Entry 6BM2 (X-ray diffraction, 3.40 A resolution); this record covers chains B and R of the 12 polymer chains in the assembly.

== Chain B ==
Protein: DNA-directed RNA polymerase II subunit RPB2
From: Saccharomyces cerevisiae (strain ATCC 204508 / S288c)
Notes: EC 2.7.7.6
Reference sequence: P08518 (RPB2_YEAST); numbering as in UniProt (aligned over 1-1224)
Amino-acid sequence (1224 residues; each row starts with the number of its first residue):
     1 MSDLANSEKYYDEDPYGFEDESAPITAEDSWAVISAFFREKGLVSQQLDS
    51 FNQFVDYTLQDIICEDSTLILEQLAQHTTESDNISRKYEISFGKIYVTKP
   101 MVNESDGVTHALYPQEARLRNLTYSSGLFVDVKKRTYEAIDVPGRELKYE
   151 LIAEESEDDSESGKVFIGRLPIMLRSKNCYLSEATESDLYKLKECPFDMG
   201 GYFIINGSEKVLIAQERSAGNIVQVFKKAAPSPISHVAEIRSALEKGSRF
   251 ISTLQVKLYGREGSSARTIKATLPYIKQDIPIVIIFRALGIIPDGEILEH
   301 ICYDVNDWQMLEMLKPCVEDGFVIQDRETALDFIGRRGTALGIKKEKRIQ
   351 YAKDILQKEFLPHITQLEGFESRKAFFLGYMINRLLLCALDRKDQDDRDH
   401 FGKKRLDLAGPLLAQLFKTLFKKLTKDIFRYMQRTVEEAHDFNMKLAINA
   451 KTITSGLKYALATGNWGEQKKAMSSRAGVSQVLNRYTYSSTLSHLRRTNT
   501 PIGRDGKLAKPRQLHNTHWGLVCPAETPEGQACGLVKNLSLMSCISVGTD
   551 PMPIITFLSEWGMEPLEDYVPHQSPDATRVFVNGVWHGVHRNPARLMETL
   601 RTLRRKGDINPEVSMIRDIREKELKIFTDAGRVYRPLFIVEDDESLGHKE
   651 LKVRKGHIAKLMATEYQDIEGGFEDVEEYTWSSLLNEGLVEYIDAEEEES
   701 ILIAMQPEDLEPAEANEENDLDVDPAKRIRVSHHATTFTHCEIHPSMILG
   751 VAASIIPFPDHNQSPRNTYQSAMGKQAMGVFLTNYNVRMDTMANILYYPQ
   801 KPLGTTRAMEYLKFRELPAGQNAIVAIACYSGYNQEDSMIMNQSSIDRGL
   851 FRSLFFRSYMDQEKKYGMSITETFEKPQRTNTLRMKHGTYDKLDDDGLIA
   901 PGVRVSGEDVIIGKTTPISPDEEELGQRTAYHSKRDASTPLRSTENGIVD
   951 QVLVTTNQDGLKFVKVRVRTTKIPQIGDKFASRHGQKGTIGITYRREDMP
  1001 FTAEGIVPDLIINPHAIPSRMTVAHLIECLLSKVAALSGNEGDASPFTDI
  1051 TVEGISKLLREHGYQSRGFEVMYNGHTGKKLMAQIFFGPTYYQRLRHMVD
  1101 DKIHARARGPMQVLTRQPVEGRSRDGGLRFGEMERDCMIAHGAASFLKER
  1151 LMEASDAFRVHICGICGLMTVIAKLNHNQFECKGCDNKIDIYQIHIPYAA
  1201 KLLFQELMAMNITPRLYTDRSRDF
Not modelled in the structure: 1-19, 71-88, 135-163, 244-250, 339-344, 436-445, 503-508, 669-677, 713-721, 919-928, 1221-1224
Metal / ion sites: Zn2+: Cys1163, Cys1166

== Chain R ==
Molecule: 9-nt RNA strand
Sequence (9 nucleotides; row label = number of the first residue in the row):
     1 AUCGAGAGA
Metal / ion sites: Mg2+: A9 (shared with 3 residues of chain A)

== How chain B and chain R interact ==
Residue-residue contacts - 13 pairs, chain B then chain R:
  Asn465(B) - G4(R)  sugar contact
  Arg476(B) - G4(R)  hydrogen bond to the sugar
  Arg476(B) - A5(R)  phosphate contact
  Ala477(B) - A5(R)  sugar contact
  Gly478(B) - A5(R)  sugar contact
  Gln481(B) - A5(R)  phosphate contact
  Gln481(B) - G6(R)  phosphate contact
  Gln776(B) - A7(R)  phosphate contact
  Gln776(B) - G8(R)  phosphate contact
  Lys979(B) - A9(R)  salt bridge to the phosphate
  Lys987(B) - A9(R)  salt bridge to the phosphate
  His1097(B) - A7(R)  sugar contact
  His1097(B) - G8(R)  sugar contact
Also at the interface, not in a pair above, chain B (13 interface residues in all): Pro528, Ala772, Gln1112, Arg1124
Also at the interface, not in a pair above, chain R (7 interface residues in all): A1

== In short ==
Chain B and chain R form an interface of 13 and 7 residues respectively; the contacts include 1 hydrogen bond
and 2 salt bridges. Polar pairs include Arg476(B)-G4(R), Lys979(B)-A9(R) and Lys987(B)-A9(R). The Zn2+ site is
built by Cys1163(B) and Cys1166(B).
Here chain B is DNA-directed RNA polymerase II subunit RPB2 (Saccharomyces cerevisiae (strain ATCC 204508 /
S288c)) and chain R is a 9-nt RNA strand. Entry 6BM2 (Pol II elongation complex with an abasic lesion at i-1
position) was determined by X-ray diffraction together with 6BLO, 6BLP, 6BM4 and 6BQF from the same study.
